Entry 6XDG (electron microscopy, 3.90 A resolution); this record covers chains C and A of the 5 polymer chains in the assembly.

[Chain C]
Name: REGN10987 antibody Fab fragment heavy chain
Organism: Homo sapiens
Notes: antibody fragment or engineered binder
Amino-acid sequence (225 residues; row label = number of the first residue in the row):
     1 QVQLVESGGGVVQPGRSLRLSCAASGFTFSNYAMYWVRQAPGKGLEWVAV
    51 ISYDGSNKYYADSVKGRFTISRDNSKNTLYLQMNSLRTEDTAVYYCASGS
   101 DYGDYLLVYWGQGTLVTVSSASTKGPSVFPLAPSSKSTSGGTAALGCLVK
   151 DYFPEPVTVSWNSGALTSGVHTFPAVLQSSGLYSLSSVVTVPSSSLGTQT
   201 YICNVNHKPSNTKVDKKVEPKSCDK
Unresolved in the structure: 134-141, 221-225
Cystine bridges: Cys22-Cys96, Cys147-Cys203

[Chain A]
Name: REGN10987 antibody Fab fragment light chain
Organism: Homo sapiens
Notes: antibody fragment or engineered binder
Amino-acid sequence (216 residues; numbered 1 to 216; the number before each row is that of its first residue):
     1 QSALTQPASVSGSPGQSITISCTGTSSDVGGYNYVSWYQQHPGKAPKLMI
    51 YDVSKRPSGVSNRFSGSKSGNTASLTISGLQSEDEADYYCNSLTSISTWV
   101 FGGGTKLTVLGQPKAAPSVTLFPPSSEELQANKATLVCLISDFYPGAVTV
   151 AWKADSSPVKAGVETTTPSKQSNNKYAASSYLSLTPEQWKSHRSYSCQVT
   201 HEGSTVEKTVAPTECS
Unresolved in the structure: 1-2, 214-216
Cystine bridges: Cys22-Cys90, Cys138-Cys197

[How chain C and chain A interact]
Pairs across the interface - 60 pairs, chain C then chain A:
  Val37(C) with Phe101(A), hydrophobic
  Gln39(C) with Gln40(A), hydrogen bond
  Lys43(C) with Tyr89(A), hydrogen bond (backbone-side chain)
  Gly44(C) with Tyr89(A)
  Leu45(C) with Tyr89(A); Phe101(A), hydrophobic
  Glu46(C) with Phe101(A)
  Trp47(C) with Thr98(A); Trp99(A); Phe101(A)
  Val50(C) with Trp99(A)
  Tyr95(C) with Lys44(A); Pro46(A)
  Asp104(C) with Tyr34(A), hydrogen bond
  Tyr105(C) with Tyr34(A); Asn91(A); Trp99(A)
  Leu106(C) with Tyr34(A)
  Leu107(C) with Tyr38(A), hydrogen bond (backbone-side chain)
  Val108(C) with Leu48(A), hydrophobic
  Trp110(C) with Tyr38(A); Ala45(A); Pro46(A)
  Phe129(C) with Ser125(A); Glu127(A)
  Pro130(C) with Ser125(A), hydrogen bond (backbone-side chain); Glu127(A)
  Leu131(C) with Phe122(A); Leu139(A), hydrophobic
  Ala132(C) with Phe122(A); Pro123(A)
  Pro133(C) with Phe122(A); Pro123(A)
  Ala144(C) with Thr120(A); Phe122(A)
  Leu145(C) with Phe122(A), hydrophobic
  Lys150(C) with Lys133(A); Thr135(A)
  Asp151(C) with Lys133(A)
  His171(C) with Ser141(A); Asp142(A), salt bridge; Gln171(A), hydrogen bond; Ala177(A)
  Thr172(C) with Ser169(A)
  Phe173(C) with Leu139(A), hydrophobic; Ile140(A); Ser141(A); Ala177(A), hydrophobic; Ala178(A); Ser179(A)
  Pro174(C) with Thr166(A); Thr167(A); Ser169(A); Ala177(A); Ala178(A); Ser179(A)
  Val176(C) with Glu164(A)
  Gln178(C) with Glu164(A), hydrogen bond
  Ser184(C) with Tyr181(A), hydrogen bond (backbone-side chain)
  Val188(C) with Leu139(A), hydrophobic
Interface residues without a listed pair, chain C (42 interface residues in all): Asp62, Tyr102, Gln112, Gly146, Leu148, Ala175, Leu185, Ser186, Thr190, Lys216
Interface residues without a listed pair, chain A (42 interface residues in all): Tyr51, Asp52, Pro57, Ser92, Val100, Gly103, Ser118, Leu121, Glu128, Thr165

[Overview]
The chain C/chain A interface involves 42 residues from each chain; the contacts include 8 hydrogen bonds and
1 salt bridge. Polar contacts include His171(C)-Asp142(A), Gln39(C)-Gln40(A) and Lys43(C)-Tyr89(A).
Here chain C is REGN10987 antibody Fab fragment heavy chain and chain A is REGN10987 antibody Fab fragment
light chain, both from Homo sapiens. Entry 6XDG (Complex of SARS-CoV-2 receptor binding domain with the Fab
fragments of two neutralizing antibodies) was determined by electron microscopy.
